PDB entry 4AR6 | X-ray diffraction, 0.92 A resolution | chain A

# Chain A
Name: Rubredoxin
Source organism: Pyrococcus furiosus
UniProtKB: P24297 (RUBR_PYRFU); residues 0-53 here correspond to UniProt positions 1-54 (UniProt number = residue number + 1)
Amino-acid sequence (54 residues; row label = number of the first residue in the row; numbering starts at 0):
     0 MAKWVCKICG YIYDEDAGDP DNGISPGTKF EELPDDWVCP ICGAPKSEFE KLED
Swiss-Prot annotation at these positions:
  - binding site (Fe cation): Cys5, Cys8, Cys38, Cys41
Bound ions: Fe ion: Cys5, Cys8, Cys38, Cys41

# In short
The Fe ion site is built by Cys5, Cys8, Cys38 and Cys41. UniProt lists 4 Fe cation-binding residues.
Chain A is Rubredoxin (Pyrococcus furiosus); the structure, X-ray crystallographic structure of the reduced
form perdeuterated Pyrococcus furiosus rubredoxin at 295 K (in quartz ..., was determined by X-ray
diffraction, deposited together with 4AR5.
